6WI9 - chains B and G of the 6 polymer chains in the assembly; structure by electron microscopy, 4.30 A resolution (low resolution: residue-level contacts below are approximate; hydrogen-bond / salt-bridge calls are withheld).

Chain B:
Molecule: Guanine nucleotide-binding protein G(I)/G(S)/G(T) subunit beta-1
Organism: Homo sapiens
Reference sequence: P62873 (GBB1_HUMAN); residues 1-340 here = UniProt positions 1-340
Amino-acid sequence (340 residues; each row starts with the number of its first residue):
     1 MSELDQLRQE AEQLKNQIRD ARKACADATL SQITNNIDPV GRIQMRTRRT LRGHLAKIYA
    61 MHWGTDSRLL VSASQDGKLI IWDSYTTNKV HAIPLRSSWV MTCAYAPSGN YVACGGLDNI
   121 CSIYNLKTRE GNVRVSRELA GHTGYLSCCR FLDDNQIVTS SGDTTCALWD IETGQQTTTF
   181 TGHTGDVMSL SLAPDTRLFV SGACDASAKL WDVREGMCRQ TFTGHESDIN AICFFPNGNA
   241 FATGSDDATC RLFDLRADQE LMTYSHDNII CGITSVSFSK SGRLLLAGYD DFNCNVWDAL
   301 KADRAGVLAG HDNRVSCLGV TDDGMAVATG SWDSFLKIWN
Disordered / not traced: 1-2
Swiss-Prot annotation at these positions:
  - modified residue: Ser2 (N-acetylserine), His266 (Phosphohistidine)
  - natural variant: Leu30 (L30F: In MRD42; uncertain significance), Arg52 (R52G: In MRD42), Gly64 (G64V: In MRD42), Asp76 (D76E: In MRD42; D76G: In MRD42), Gly77 (G77S: In MRD42), Lys78 (K78R: In MRD42), Ile80 (I80N: In MRD42; I80T: In MRD42), His91 (H91R: In MRD42; uncertain significance), Ala92 (A92T: In MRD42), Pro94 (P94S: In MRD42), Leu95 (L95P: In MRD42), Arg96 (R96L: In MRD42), 5 further natural variant entries in UniProt

Chain G:
Molecule: Guanine nucleotide-binding protein G(I)/G(S)/G(O) subunit gamma-2
Organism: Homo sapiens
Reference sequence: P59768 (GBG2_HUMAN); numbering as in UniProt (aligned over 1-71)
Amino-acid sequence (71 residues; row label = number of the first residue in the row):
     1 MASNNTASIA QARKLVEQLK MEANIDRIKV SKAAADLMAY CEAHAKEDPL LTPVPASENP
    61 FREKKFFCAI L
Disordered / not traced: 1-7, 63-71
Swiss-Prot annotation at these positions:
  - modified residue: Ala2 (N-acetylalanine), Cys68 (Cysteine methyl ester)
  - lipidation: Cys68 (S-geranylgeranyl cysteine)

Interface between chain B and chain G:
Residue-residue contacts (57):
  Leu7(B) with Ala12(G); Arg13(G); Val16(G)
  Ala11(B) with Leu15(G)
  Ile18(B) with Glu22(G); Ala23(G); Arg27(G)
  Ala21(B) with Arg27(G)
  Arg22(B) with Arg27(G)
  Cys25(B) with Val30(G)
  Asp27(B) with Lys29(G); Val30(G); Ser31(G)
  Ala28(B) with Val30(G)
  Leu30(B) with Ala34(G)
  Val40(B) with Leu51(G)
  Ile43(B) with Leu51(G); Thr52(G)
  Arg49(B) with Phe61(G)
  Ser84(B) with Phe61(G)
  Tyr85(B) with Phe61(G)
  Thr181(B) with Lys14(G)
  Cys218(B) with Gln18(G); Met21(G)
  Gln220(B) with Glu22(G); Ile25(G)
  Thr221(B) with Glu22(G)
  Phe235(B) with Tyr40(G); Cys41(G)
  Asn237(B) with Tyr40(G)
  Asp254(B) with Ala33(G)
  Arg256(B) with Arg27(G); Ile28(G)
  Ala257(B) with Arg27(G); Ile28(G); Val30(G)
  Asp258(B) with Ile25(G); Arg27(G)
  Gln259(B) with Val30(G)
  Leu261(B) with Leu37(G)
  Lys280(B) with Asp48(G)
  Ser281(B) with Cys41(G); Asp48(G); Leu51(G)
  Gly282(B) with Cys41(G)
  Arg283(B) with Cys41(G); Leu51(G)
  Leu284(B) with Leu51(G)
  Leu300(B) with Cys41(G)
  Asp323(B) with Pro49(G)
  Gly324(B) with Pro49(G); Leu50(G)
  Met325(B) with Pro49(G); Pro60(G); Phe61(G)
  Asn340(B) with Asn59(G); Phe61(G)
Also at the interface, not in a pair above, chain B (48 interface residues in all): Glu3, Leu4, Leu14, Lys15, Met45, Arg48, Gly182, Arg219, Pro236, Asn239, Ala240, Val327
Also at the interface, not in a pair above, chain G (36 interface residues in all): Ser8, Ile9, Leu19, Asp26, Met38, His44, Ala45, Arg62

Summary:
48 residues of chain B face 36 of chain G across their interface.
Here chain B is Guanine nucleotide-binding protein G(I)/G(S)/G(T) subunit beta-1 and chain G is Guanine
nucleotide-binding protein G(I)/G(S)/G(O) subunit gamma-2, both from Homo sapiens. Entry 6WI9 (Human secretin
receptor Gs complex) was determined by electron microscopy (same publication as 6WZG).
